3EFO - chains A and B of the 3 polymer chains in the assembly; structure by X-ray diffraction, 2.70 A resolution.

# Chain A
Protein: Protein transport protein Sec23A
From: Homo sapiens
UniProtKB: Q15436 (SC23A_HUMAN); numbering as in UniProt (aligned over 1-765)
Chain sequence (765 residues; each row starts with the number of its first residue):
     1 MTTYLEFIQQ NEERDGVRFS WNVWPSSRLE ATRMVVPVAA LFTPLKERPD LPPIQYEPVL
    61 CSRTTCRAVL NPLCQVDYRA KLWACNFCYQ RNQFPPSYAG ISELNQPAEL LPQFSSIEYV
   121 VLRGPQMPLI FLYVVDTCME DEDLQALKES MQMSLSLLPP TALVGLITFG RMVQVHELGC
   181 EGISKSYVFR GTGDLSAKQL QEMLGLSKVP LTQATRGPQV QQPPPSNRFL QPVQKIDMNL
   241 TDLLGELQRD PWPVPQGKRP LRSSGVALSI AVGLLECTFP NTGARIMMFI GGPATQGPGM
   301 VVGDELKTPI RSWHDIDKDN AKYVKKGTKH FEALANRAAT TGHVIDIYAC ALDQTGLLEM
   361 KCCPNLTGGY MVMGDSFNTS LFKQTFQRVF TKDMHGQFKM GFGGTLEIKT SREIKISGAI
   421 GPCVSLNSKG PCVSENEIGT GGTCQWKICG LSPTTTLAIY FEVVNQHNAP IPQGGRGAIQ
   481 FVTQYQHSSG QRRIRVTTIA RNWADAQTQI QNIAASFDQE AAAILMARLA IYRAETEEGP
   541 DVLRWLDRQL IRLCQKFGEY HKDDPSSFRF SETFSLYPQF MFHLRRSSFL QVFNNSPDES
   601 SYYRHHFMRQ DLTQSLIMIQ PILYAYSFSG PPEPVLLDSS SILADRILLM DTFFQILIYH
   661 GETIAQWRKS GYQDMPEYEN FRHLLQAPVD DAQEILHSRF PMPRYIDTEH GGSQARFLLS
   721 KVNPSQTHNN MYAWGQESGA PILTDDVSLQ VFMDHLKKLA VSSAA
Disordered / not traced: 1-2, 210-225, 465-474, 723-740, 763-765
Construct notes: conflict Gly193 (Lys in Q15436)
Ion coordination: Zn2+: Cys61, Cys66, Cys85, Cys88

# Chain B
Protein: SEC24 related gene family, member D
From: Homo sapiens
Notes: fragment: conserved core
UniProtKB: Q8IYI7 (Q8IYI7_HUMAN); numbering as in UniProt (aligned over 267-1033)
Chain sequence (770 residues; numbered 1 to 1033; 263 numbers in that range are skipped by the numbering (no residue carries them; nothing is unmodelled there); the number before each row is that of its first residue):
     1 AMG
   267 SPIQVIENDR ASRGGQVYAT NTRGQIPPLV TTDCMIQDQG NASPRFIRCT TYCFPCTSDM
   327 AKQAQIPLAA VIKPFATIPS NESPLYLVNH GESGPVRCNR CKAYMCPFMQ FIEGGRRYQC
   387 GFCNCVNDVP PFYFQHLDHI GRRLDHYEKP ELSLGSYEYV ATLDYCRKSK PPNPPAFIFM
   447 IDVSYSNIKN GLVKLICEEL KTMLEKIPKE EQEETSAIRV GFITYNKVLH FFNVKSNLAQ
   507 PQMMVVTDVG EVFVPLLDGF LVNYQESQSV IHNLLDQIPD MFADSNENET VFAPVIQAGM
   567 EALKAADCPG KLFIFHSSLP TAEAPGKLKN RDDKKLVNTD KEKILFQPQT NVYDSLAKDC
   627 VAHGCSVTLF LFPSQYVDVA SLGLVPQLTG GTLYKYNNFQ MHLDRQQFLN DLRNDIEKKI
   687 GFDAIMRVRT STGFRATDFF GGILMNNTTD VEMAAIDCDK AVTVEFKHDD KLSEDSGALI
   747 QCAVLYTTIS GQRRLRIHNL GLNCSSQLAD LYKSCETDAL INFFAKSAFK AVLHQPLKVI
   807 REILVNQTAH MLACYRKNCA SPSAASQLIL PDSMKVLPVY MNCLLKNCVL LSRPEISTDE
   867 RAYQRQLVMT MGVADSQLFF YPQLLPIHTL DVKSTMLPAA VRCSESRLSE EGIFLLANGL
   927 HMFLWLGVSS PPELIQGIFN VPSFAHINTD MTLLPEVGNP YSQQLRMIMG IIQQKRPYSM
   987 KLTIVKQREQ PEMVFRQFLV EDKGLYGGSS YVDFLCCVHK EICQLLN
Disordered / not traced: 1011-1013
Construct notes: expression tag (1-3)
Disulfide bonds: Cys322-Cys770
Ion coordination: Zn2+: Cys364, Cys367, Cys386, Cys389

# Chain A / chain B interface
Contacting residue pairs - 31 pairs, chain A then chain B:
  Met172(A) - Phe519(B)  hydrophobic
  Met172(A) - Pro521(B)
  Gln174(A) - Met510(B)
  Gly182(A) - Gln506(B)
  Gly182(A) - Gln543(B)  hydrogen bond (backbone-side chain)
  Ile183(A) - Gln506(B)  hydrogen bond (backbone-side chain)
  Ile183(A) - Pro507(B)
  Ile183(A) - Gln508(B)
  Ile183(A) - Met509(B)  hydrophobic
  Ile183(A) - Gln543(B)
  Ile183(A) - Met547(B)  hydrophobic
  Ser184(A) - Gln506(B)
  Ser184(A) - Gln508(B)
  Ser184(A) - Met509(B)  hydrogen bond (backbone-backbone)
  Lys185(A) - Met509(B)
  Ser186(A) - Met509(B)  hydrogen bond (backbone-backbone)
  Ser186(A) - Met510(B)
  Ser186(A) - Val511(B)  hydrogen bond (backbone-backbone)
  Tyr187(A) - Val511(B)
  Tyr187(A) - Thr513(B)
  Val188(A) - Met510(B)  hydrophobic
  Val188(A) - Val511(B)  hydrogen bond (backbone-backbone)
  Val188(A) - Phe519(B)
  Phe189(A) - Phe519(B)
  Arg190(A) - Asp514(B)
  Arg190(A) - Glu517(B)  salt bridge
  Arg190(A) - Val518(B)  hydrogen bond (side chain-backbone)
  Arg190(A) - Phe519(B)
  Met203(A) - Thr513(B)
  Trp252(A) - Leu522(B)
  Trp252(A) - Leu523(B)  hydrophobic
Other interface residues (no listed pair), chain A (14 interface residues in all): Glu181
Other interface residues (no listed pair), chain B (18 interface residues in all): Phe498, Val512

# Overview
Chain A and chain B form an interface of 14 and 18 residues respectively; the contacts include 7 hydrogen
bonds and 1 salt bridge. Polar pairs include Arg190(A)-Glu517(B), Gly182(A)-Gln543(B) and Ile183(A)-Gln506(B).
Cys61(A), Cys66(A), Cys85(A) and Cys88(A) coordinate Zn2+.
Chain A is Protein transport protein Sec23A and chain B is SEC24 related gene family, member D, both from Homo
sapiens; the structure, Crystal Structure of the mammalian COPII-coat protein Sec23/24 bound to the transport
signal sequence of syntaxin ..., was determined by X-ray diffraction together with 3EG9, 3EGD, 3EGX, 3EH1 and
3EH2 from the same study.
